8D6V - chains W and X of the 35 polymer chains in the assembly; structure by electron microscopy, 3.20 A resolution.

== Chain W (and X) ==
Protein: Proteasome subunit beta
Source organism: Mycobacterium tuberculosis
Notes: EC 3.4.25.1; chain X of this document is another copy of the same molecule, construct and numbering; everything in this record applies to it too
UniProtKB: A0A045HFG5 (A0A045HFG5_MYCTX); residues 244-534 here correspond to UniProt positions 1-291 (UniProt number = residue number - 243)
Sequence (291 residues; numbered 244 to 534; the number before each row is that of its first residue):
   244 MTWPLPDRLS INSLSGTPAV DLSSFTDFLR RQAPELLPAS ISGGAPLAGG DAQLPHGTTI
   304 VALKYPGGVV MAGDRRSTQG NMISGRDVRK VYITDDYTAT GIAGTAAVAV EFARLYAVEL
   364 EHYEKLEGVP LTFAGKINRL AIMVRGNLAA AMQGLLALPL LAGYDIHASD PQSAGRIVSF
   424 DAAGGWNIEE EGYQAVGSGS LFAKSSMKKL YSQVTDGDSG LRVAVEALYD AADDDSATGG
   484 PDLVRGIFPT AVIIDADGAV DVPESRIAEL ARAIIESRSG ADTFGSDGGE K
Disordered / not traced: 244-300, 523-534

== How chain W and chain X interact ==
Residue-residue contacts (6):
  Ala350(W) - Arg388(X)
  Ala350(W) - Ala426(X)
  Ala350(W) - Gly428(X)
  Glu354(W) - Arg388(X)  salt bridge
  Arg357(W) - Asn381(X)
  Leu398(W) - Arg388(X)
Other interface residues (no listed pair), chain W (10 interface residues in all): Met325, Arg329, Asp330, Thr348, Val351, Arg488
Other interface residues (no listed pair), chain X (9 interface residues in all): Gly427, Asn430, Glu433, Glu434, Leu444

== Overview ==
The interface between chain W and chain X involves 10 residues on one side and 9 on the other; the contacts
include 1 salt bridge. The salt-bridged pair is Glu354(W)-Arg388(X).
Both chains are Proteasome subunit beta (Mycobacterium tuberculosis). Entry 8D6V (Structure of the
Mycobacterium tuberculosis 20S proteasome bound to the C-terminal GQYL motif of the ATP-bound ...) was
determined by electron microscopy, deposited together with 8D6W, 8D6X and 8D6Y.
